7EL9 - chains D and F of the 6 polymer chains in the assembly; structure by electron microscopy, 3.20 A resolution.

Chain D:
Protein: RNA-directed RNA polymerase L
Source organism: Machupo mammarenavirus
Notes: EC 2.7.7.48, 3.1.-.-
UniProtKB: Q6IVU0 (Q6IVU0_MACHU); numbering as in UniProt (aligned over 1-2209)
Chain sequence (2209 residues; row label = number of the first residue in the row):
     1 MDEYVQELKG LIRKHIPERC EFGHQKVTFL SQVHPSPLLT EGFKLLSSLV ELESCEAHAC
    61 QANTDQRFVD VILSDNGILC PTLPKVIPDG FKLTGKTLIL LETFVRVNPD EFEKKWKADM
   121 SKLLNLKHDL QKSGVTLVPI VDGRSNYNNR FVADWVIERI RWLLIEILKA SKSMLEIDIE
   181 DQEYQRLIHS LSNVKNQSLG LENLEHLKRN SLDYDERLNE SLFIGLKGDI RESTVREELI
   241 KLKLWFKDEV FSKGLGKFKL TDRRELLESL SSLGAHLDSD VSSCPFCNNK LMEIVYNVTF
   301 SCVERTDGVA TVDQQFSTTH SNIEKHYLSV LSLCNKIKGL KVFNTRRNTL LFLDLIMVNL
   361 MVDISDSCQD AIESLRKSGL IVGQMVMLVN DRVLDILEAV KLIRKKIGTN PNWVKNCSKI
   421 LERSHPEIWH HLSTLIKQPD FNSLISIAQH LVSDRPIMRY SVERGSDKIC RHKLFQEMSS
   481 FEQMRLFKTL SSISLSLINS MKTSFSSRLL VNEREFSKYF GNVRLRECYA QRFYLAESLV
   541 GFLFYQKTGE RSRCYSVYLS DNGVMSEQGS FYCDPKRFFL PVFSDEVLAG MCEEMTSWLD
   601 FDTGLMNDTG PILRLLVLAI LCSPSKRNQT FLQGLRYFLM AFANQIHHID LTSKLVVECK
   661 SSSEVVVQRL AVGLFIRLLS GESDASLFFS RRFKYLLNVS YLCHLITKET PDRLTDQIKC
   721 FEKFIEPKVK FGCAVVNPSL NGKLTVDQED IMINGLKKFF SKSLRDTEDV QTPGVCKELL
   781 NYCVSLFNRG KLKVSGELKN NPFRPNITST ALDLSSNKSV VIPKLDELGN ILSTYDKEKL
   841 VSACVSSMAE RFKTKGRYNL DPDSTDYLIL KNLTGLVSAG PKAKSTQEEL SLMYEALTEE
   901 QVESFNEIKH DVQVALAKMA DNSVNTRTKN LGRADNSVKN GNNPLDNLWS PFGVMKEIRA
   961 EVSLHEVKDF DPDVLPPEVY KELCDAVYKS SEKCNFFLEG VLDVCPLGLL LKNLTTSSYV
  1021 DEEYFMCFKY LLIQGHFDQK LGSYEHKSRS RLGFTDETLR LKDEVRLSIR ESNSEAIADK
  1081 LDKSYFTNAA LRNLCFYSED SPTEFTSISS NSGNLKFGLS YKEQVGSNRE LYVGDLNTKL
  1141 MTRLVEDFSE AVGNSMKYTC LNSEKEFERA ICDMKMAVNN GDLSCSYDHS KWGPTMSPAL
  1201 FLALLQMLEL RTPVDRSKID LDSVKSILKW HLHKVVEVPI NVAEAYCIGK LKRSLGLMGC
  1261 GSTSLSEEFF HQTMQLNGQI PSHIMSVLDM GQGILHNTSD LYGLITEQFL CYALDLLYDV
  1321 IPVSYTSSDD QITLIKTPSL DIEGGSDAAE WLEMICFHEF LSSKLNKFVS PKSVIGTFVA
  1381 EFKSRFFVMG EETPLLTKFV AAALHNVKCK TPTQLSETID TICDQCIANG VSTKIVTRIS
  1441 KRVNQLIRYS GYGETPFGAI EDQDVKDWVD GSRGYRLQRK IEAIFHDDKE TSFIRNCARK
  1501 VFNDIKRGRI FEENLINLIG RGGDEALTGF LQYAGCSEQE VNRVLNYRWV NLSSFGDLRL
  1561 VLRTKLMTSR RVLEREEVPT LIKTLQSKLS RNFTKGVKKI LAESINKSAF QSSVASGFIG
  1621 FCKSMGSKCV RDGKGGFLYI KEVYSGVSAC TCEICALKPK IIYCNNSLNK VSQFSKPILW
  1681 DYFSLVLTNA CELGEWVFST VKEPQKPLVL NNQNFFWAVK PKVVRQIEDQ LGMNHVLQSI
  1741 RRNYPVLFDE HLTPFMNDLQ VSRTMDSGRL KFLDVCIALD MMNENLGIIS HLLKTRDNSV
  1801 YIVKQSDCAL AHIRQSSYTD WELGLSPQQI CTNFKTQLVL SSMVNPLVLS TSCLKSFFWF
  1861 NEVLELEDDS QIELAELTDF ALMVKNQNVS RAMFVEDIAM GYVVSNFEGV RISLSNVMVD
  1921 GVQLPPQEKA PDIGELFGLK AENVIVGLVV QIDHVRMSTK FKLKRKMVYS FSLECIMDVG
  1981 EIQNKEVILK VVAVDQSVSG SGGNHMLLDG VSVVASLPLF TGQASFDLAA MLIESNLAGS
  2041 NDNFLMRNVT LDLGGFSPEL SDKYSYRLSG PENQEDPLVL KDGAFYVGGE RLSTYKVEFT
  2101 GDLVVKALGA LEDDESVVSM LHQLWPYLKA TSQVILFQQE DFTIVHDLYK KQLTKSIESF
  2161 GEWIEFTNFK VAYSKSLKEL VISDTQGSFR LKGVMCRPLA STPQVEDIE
Unresolved in the structure: 1, 16-20, 33-35, 63-88, 133-135, 172-179, 308-318, 463-467, 514-518, 805-1100, 1250-1262, 1340-1346, 1562-1575, 1592-1610, 1708-1709, 1928-1931, 1942-1946, 2159-2209
Cystine bridges: Cys55-Cys60, Cys1691-Cys1776
Bound ions: Zn2+ site 1: Cys284, Cys287, Cys470, His472; Mn2+: Asp1188, Asp1330, Glu1381; Zn2+ site 2: Cys1650, Cys1652, Cys1655, Cys1664

Chain F:
Molecule: Machupo virus 3'-vRNA promoter
Sequence (19 nucleotides; row label = number of the first residue in the row):
     1 GCCUAGGAUC CACUGUGCG
Unresolved in the structure: 1-12

Interface between chain D and chain F:
Residue-residue contacts - 43 pairs, chain D then chain F:
  Glu324(D) with G19(F), hydrogen bond to the base
  Lys325(D) with G19(F), base contact
  Leu328(D) with G17(F), phosphate contact; G19(F), base contact
  Ser332(D) with U16(F), sugar contact; G17(F), phosphate contact
  Asn335(D) with U16(F), hydrogen bond to the base
  Lys336(D) with G15(F), salt bridge to the phosphate; U16(F), salt bridge to the phosphate
  Lys338(D) with U16(F), base contact
  Gly339(D) with U14(F), base contact
  Lys341(D) with U14(F), hydrogen bond to the base
  Asn390(D) with G15(F), base contact; U16(F), base contact
  Asp391(D) with G15(F), hydrogen bond to the base; U16(F), hydrogen bond to the base
  Ser492(D) with C18(F), hydrogen bond to the base
  Leu495(D) with C18(F), base contact
  Ser496(D) with C18(F), hydrogen bond to the base
  Asn499(D) with G17(F), base contact
  Lys502(D) with G15(F), base contact; G17(F), hydrogen bond to the base
  Thr503(D) with G15(F), base contact
  Ser504(D) with U14(F), hydrogen bond to the base; G15(F), hydrogen bond to the base
  Arg532(D) with C18(F), base contact; G19(F), hydrogen bond to the base
  Phe533(D) with C18(F), base contact
  Tyr534(D) with C18(F), sugar contact; G19(F), stacking on the base
  Phe583(D) with C18(F), sugar contact
  Gln1445(D) with G19(F), hydrogen bond to the phosphate
  Arg1448(D) with G17(F), sugar contact
  Tyr1449(D) with G17(F), hydrogen bond to the sugar; C18(F), sugar contact
  Lys1623(D) with U14(F), sugar contact; G15(F), sugar contact
  Gly1626(D) with G15(F), phosphate contact; U16(F), phosphate contact
  Ser1627(D) with U14(F), phosphate contact; G15(F), phosphate contact
  Lys1641(D) with U16(F), salt bridge to the phosphate; G17(F), salt bridge to the phosphate
Also at the interface, not in a pair above, chain D (35 interface residues in all): Ser321, Leu331, Gln531, Gly1451, Val1561, Cys1622
Also at the interface, not in a pair above, chain F (7 interface residues in all): C13

In short:
The interface between chain D and chain F involves 35 residues on one side and 7 on the other; the contacts
include 13 hydrogen bonds, 4 salt bridges and 1 aromatic stacking contact. Among the polar pairs are
Glu324(D)-G19(F), Asn335(D)-U16(F) and Lys341(D)-U14(F).
Here chain D is RNA-directed RNA polymerase L (Machupo mammarenavirus) and chain F is Machupo virus 3'-vRNA
promoter. Entry 7EL9 (Structure of Machupo virus L polymerase in complex with Z protein and 3'-vRNA (dimeric
complex)) was determined by electron microscopy together with 7CKL, 7CKM, 7ELA, 7ELB and 7ELC from the same
study.
